PDB entry 6O0G | X-ray diffraction, 2.40 A resolution | chains A and B of the 4 polymer chains in the assembly

== Chain A (and B) ==
Name: 2-succinyl-5-enolpyruvyl-6-hydroxy-3-cyclohexene-1-carboxylate synthase
Source organism: Mycobacterium tuberculosis (strain ATCC 25618 / H37Rv)
Notes: EC 2.2.1.9; chain B of this document is another copy of the same molecule, construct and numbering; everything in this record applies to it too
UniProtKB: P9WK11 (MEND_MYCTU); residue numbers follow UniProt; this construct covers 1-554
Amino-acid sequence (574 residues; each row starts with the number of its first residue; numbers below 1 keep their minus sign (Met-19 is residue -19)):
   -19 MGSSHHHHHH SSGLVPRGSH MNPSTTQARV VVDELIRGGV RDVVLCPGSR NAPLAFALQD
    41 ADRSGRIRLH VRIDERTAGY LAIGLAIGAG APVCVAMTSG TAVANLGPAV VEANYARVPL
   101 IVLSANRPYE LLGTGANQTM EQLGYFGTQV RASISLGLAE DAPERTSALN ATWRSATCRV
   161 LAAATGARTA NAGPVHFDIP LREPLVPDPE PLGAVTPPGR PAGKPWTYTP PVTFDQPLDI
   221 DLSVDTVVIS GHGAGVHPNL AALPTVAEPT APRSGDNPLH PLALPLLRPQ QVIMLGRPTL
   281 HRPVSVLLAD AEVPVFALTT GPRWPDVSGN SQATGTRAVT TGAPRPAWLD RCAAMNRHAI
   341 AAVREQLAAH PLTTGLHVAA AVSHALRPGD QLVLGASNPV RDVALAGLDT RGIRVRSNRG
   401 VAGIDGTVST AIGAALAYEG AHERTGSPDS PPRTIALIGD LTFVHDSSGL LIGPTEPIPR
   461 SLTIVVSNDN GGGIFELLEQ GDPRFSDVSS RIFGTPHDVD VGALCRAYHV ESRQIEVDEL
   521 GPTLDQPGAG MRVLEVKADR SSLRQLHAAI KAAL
Not modelled in the structure: -19 to 0, 190-194, 426-427, 472-486, 528-529 (chain B: -19 to 0, 191-194, 472-487, 494-495, 527-528)
Construct notes: initiating methionine (-19); expression tag (-18 to 0)
Small-molecule neighbours:
  - 2-oxoglutaric acid (AKG): Ser29, Arg30, Ser79, Arg107, Asn117, Gln118
  - 1,4-dihydroxy-2-naphthoic acid (DNA), molecule 1: Asn94, Tyr95, Arg97, His232, Gly233, Gly276, Arg277, Thr299, Arg303, Trp304, Pro305
  - 1,4-dihydroxy-2-naphthoic acid (DNA), molecule 2: Gly113, Thr114, Gly115
  - TOG (4-[3-[(4-azanyl-2-methyl-pyrimidin-5-yl)methyl]-4-methyl-5-[2-[oxidanyl(phosphonooxy)phosphoryl]oxyethyl]-1,3-thiazol-3 -ium-2-yl]-4-oxidanyl-butanoic acid): Pro27, Gly28, Glu55, Thr78, Thr81, Ala82, Asn85, Asn117, Gln118
What the authors report for this chain:
  - binding site for 1,4-dihydroxy-2-naphthoic acid: Arg97, Arg277, Arg303
  - binding site for TOG: Asn117, Arg399 (citing earlier work)
  - catalytic residues: Glu55, Gln118 (citing earlier work)
  - mutagenesis - R97A, R277A, R303A: decreased catalytic activity
  - mutagenesis - R97A, R303A (6-fold): decreased binding to 1,4-dihydroxy-2-naphthoic acid

== How chain A and chain B interact ==
Contacting residue pairs (12; chain A residue first):
  Glu110(A) with Leu136(B); Gly137(B)
  Gly113(A) with Arg159(B)
  Thr114(A) with Arg159(B)
  Leu136(A) with Glu110(B)
  Gly137(A) with Glu110(B)
  Glu140(A) with Arg182(B), salt bridge
  Arg145(A) with Arg182(B)
  Arg159(A) with Gly113(B); Thr114(B)
  Arg182(A) with Glu140(B), salt bridge; Arg145(B)
Also at the interface, not in a pair above, chain A (10 interface residues in all): Leu138

== Overview ==
10 residues of chain A and 9 residues of chain B are in contact, with 2 salt bridges. Its one salt-bridged
contact is Glu140(A)-Arg182(B). Bound to chain A: 1,4-dihydroxy-2-naphthoic acid, 2-oxoglutaric acid and
compound TOG. From the paper: catalytic residues Glu55(A) and Gln118(A); R97A, R277A and R303A of chain A
reduce catalytic activity.
Both chains are 2-succinyl-5-enolpyruvyl-6-hydroxy-3-cyclohexene-1-carboxylate synthase (Mycobacterium
tuberculosis (strain ATCC 25618 / H37Rv)). Entry 6O0G (M.tb MenD bound to Intermediate I and Inhibitor) was
determined by X-ray diffraction together with 6O04, 6O0J and 6O0N from the same study.
